Entry 4UIP (X-ray diffraction, 2.95 A resolution); this record covers chains A and B.

# Chain A
Molecule: Epidermal growth factor receptor
From: Homo sapiens
UniProt: P00533 (EGFR_HUMAN); residues 2-613 here correspond to UniProt positions 26-637 (UniProt number = residue number + 24)
Amino-acid sequence (618 residues; row label = number of the first residue in the row):
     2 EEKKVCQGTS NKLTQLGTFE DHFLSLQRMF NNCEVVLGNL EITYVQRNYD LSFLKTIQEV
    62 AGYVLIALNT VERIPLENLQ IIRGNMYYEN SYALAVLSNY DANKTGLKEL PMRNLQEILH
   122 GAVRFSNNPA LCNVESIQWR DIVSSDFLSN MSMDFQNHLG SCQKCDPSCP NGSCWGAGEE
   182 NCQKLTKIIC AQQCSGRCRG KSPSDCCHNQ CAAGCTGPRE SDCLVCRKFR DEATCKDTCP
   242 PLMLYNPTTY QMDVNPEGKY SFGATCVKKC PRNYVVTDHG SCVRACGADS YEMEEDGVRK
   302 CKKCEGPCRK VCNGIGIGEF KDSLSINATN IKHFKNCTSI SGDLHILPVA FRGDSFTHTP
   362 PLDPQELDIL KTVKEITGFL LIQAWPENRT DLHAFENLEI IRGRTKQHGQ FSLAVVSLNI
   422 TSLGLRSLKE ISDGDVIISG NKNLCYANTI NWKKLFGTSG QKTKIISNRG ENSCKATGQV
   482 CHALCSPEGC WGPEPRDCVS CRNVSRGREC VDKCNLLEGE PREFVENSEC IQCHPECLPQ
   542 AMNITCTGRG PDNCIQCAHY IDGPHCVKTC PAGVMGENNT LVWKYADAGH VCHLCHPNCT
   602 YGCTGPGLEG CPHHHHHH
Unresolved in the structure: 614-619
Sequence notes: expression tag (614-619)
Cystine bridges: Cys7-Cys34, Cys166-Cys175, Cys170-Cys183, Cys191-Cys199, Cys195-Cys207, Cys208-Cys216, Cys212-Cys224, Cys227-Cys236, Cys240-Cys267, Cys271-Cys283, Cys305-Cys309, Cys313-Cys338, Cys446-Cys475, Cys482-Cys491, Cys486-Cys499, Cys502-Cys511, Cys515-Cys531, Cys534-Cys547, Cys538-Cys555, Cys571-Cys593, Cys596-Cys604
Covalent attachments: N-acetylglucosamine (NAG) linked to Asn328, Asn420, Asn504
Swiss-Prot annotation at these positions:
  - modified residue: Ser205 (Phosphoserine)
  - glycosylation (N-linked (GlcNAc...) asparagine): Asn32 (complex), Asn49, Asn104, Asn151, Asn172, Asn328, Asn337, Asn389, Asn420, Asn504, Asn544, Asn579, Asn599 (high mannose)

# Chain B
Molecule: Repebody (RAC1)
From: Listeria monocytogenes
UniProt: chimeric construct of E0ACT6, Q4G1L3: residues 2-66 from E0ACT6 (E0ACT6_LISMN) positions 33-97 (UniProt number = residue number + 31); residues 152-243 from Q4G1L3 positions 141-232 (UniProt number = residue number - 11)
Amino-acid sequence (251 residues; numbered 1 to 251; the number before each row is that of its first residue):
     1 METITVSTPI KQIFPDDAFA ETIKANLKKK SVTDAVTQNE LNSIDQIIAN NSDIKSVQGI
    61 QYLPNVRYLA LGGNKLHDIS ALKELTNLTY LMLHYNQLQI LPNGVFDKLT NLKELYLSEN
   121 QLQSLPDGVF DKLTNLTELD LARNQLQSLP KGVFDKLTQL KDLRLYQNQL KSVPDGVFDR
   181 LTSLQYIWLH DNPWDCTCPG IRYLSEWINK HSGVVRNSAG SVAPDSAKCS GSGKPVRSII
   241 CPTLEHHHHH H
Unresolved in the structure: 1-5, 244-251
Sequence notes: expression tag (1, 244-251); conflict Ala25 (Asp56 in E0ACT6)
Cystine bridges: Cys196-Cys229

# Interface between chain A and chain B
Residue-residue contacts (37; chain A residue first):
  Gln411(A) with Gln185(B); Tyr186(B), hydrogen bond
  Phe412(A) with Tyr186(B)
  Val417(A) with Ala219(B)
  Ser440(A) with Ser218(B), hydrogen bond (side chain-backbone); Ala219(B); Gly220(B), hydrogen bond (side chain-backbone)
  Gly441(A) with Ser218(B), hydrogen bond (backbone-backbone)
  Asn449(A) with His94(B), hydrogen bond
  Thr450(A) with Asn51(B)
  Asn452(A) with Ile48(B)
  Lys454(A) with Gln46(B); Tyr68(B)
  Lys463(A) with Glu114(B); Glu138(B)
  Lys465(A) with Asp162(B), salt bridge; Arg164(B); Tyr186(B)
  Ile467(A) with Arg164(B); Tyr166(B); Trp188(B), hydrophobic
  Ser468(A) with Arg143(B); Tyr166(B), hydrogen bond (backbone-side chain); His190(B); Ser218(B)
  Asn469(A) with Arg143(B), hydrogen bond (backbone-side chain)
  Arg470(A) with Arg143(B)
  Gly471(A) with Glu119(B); Arg143(B)
  Glu472(A) with His94(B); Tyr95(B); Glu119(B), hydrogen bond (backbone-side chain)
  Asn473(A) with Tyr95(B), hydrogen bond; Glu119(B)
  Lys476(A) with Tyr95(B)
  Pro488(A) with Asn50(B); Ser52(B)
Also at the interface, not in a pair above, chain A (23 interface residues in all): Ser418, Thr464, Ile466
Also at the interface, not in a pair above, chain B (26 interface residues in all): Met92, Tyr116, Thr137, Asn217

# In short
23 residues of chain A face 26 of chain B across their interface; the contacts include 9 hydrogen bonds and 1
salt bridge. Polar contacts include Lys465(A)-Asp162(B), Gln411(A)-Tyr186(B) and Ser440(A)-Ser218(B).
Covalently linked N-acetylglucosamine: at Asn328(A), Asn420(A) and Asn504(A).
Here chain A is Epidermal growth factor receptor (Homo sapiens) and chain B is Repebody (RAC1) (Listeria
monocytogenes). Entry 4UIP (The complex structure of extracellular domain of EGFR with Repebody (rAC1)) was
determined by X-ray diffraction.
